6F4W - chains C and F of the 6 polymer chains in the assembly; structure by X-ray diffraction, 2.29 A resolution.

[Chain C (and F)]
Name: Purine nucleoside phosphorylase DeoD-type
Source organism: Helicobacter pylori
Notes: EC 2.4.2.1; chain F of this document is another copy of the same molecule, construct and numbering; everything in this record applies to it too
UniProtKB: P56463 (DEOD_HELPY); residue numbers follow UniProt; this construct covers 1-233
Sequence (233 residues; numbered 1 to 233; the number before each row is that of its first residue):
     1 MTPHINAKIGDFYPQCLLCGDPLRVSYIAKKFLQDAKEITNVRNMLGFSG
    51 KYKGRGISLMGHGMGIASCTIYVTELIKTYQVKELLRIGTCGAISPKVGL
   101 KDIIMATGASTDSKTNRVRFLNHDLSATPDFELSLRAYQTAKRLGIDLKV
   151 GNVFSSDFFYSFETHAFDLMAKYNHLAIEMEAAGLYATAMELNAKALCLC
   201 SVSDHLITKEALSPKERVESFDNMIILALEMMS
Small-molecule neighbours: FMC ((1S)-1-(7-amino-1H-pyrazolo[4,3-d]pyrimidin-3-yl)-1,4-anhydro-D-ribitol): Met64, Arg87, Thr90, Cys91, Gly92, Phe159, Ile178, Glu179, Met180, Glu181, Ser203, Asp204, Leu206
Swiss-Prot annotation at these positions:
  - active site: Asp204 (Proton donor)
  - binding site (a purine D-ribonucleoside): His4, Glu179 to Glu181, Ser203, Asp204
  - binding site (phosphate): Gly20, Arg24, Arg43, Arg87 to Thr90
  - site: Arg217 (Important for catalytic activity)

[Chain C / chain F interface]
Pairs across the interface (55; chain C residue first):
  Pro3(C) - Tyr160(F)
  His4(C) - Met64(F)
  His4(C) - Phe159(F)
  Gly20(C) - Arg43(F)
  Asp21(C) - Arg43(F)
  Pro22(C) - Arg43(F)
  Pro22(C) - Asn44(F)
  Leu23(C) - Asn44(F)
  Asn41(C) - Leu23(F)
  Arg43(C) - Gly20(F)
  Arg43(C) - Asp21(F)
  Arg43(C) - Pro22(F)
  Arg43(C) - Leu23(F)
  Arg43(C) - Met64(F)
  Asn44(C) - Pro22(F)
  Asn44(C) - Leu23(F)
  Asn44(C) - Asn44(F)  hydrogen bond (side chain-backbone)
  Met64(C) - His4(F)
  Met64(C) - Arg43(F)
  Met64(C) - Met64(F)
  Met64(C) - Ser68(F)
  Met64(C) - Tyr72(F)
  Gly65(C) - Ala67(F)
  Ala67(C) - Asp157(F)
  Ala67(C) - Met180(F)  hydrophobic
  Ser68(C) - Met64(F)
  Ile71(C) - Met64(F)  hydrophobic
  Ile71(C) - Phe159(F)  hydrophobic
  Tyr72(C) - Met64(F)
  Thr74(C) - Tyr160(F)
  Glu75(C) - Tyr160(F)  hydrogen bond
  Asp112(C) - Lys114(F)
  Lys114(C) - Asp112(F)
  Lys114(C) - Lys114(F)
  Lys114(C) - Arg117(F)
  Thr115(C) - Asp157(F)
  Thr115(C) - Phe158(F)
  Val118(C) - Phe158(F)  hydrophobic
  Arg119(C) - Phe162(F)
  Asp157(C) - Ala67(F)
  Asp157(C) - Ser113(F)
  Asp157(C) - Thr115(F)
  Phe158(C) - Thr115(F)
  Phe158(C) - Val118(F)  hydrophobic
  Phe158(C) - Arg119(F)
  Phe159(C) - His4(F)
  Phe159(C) - Ile71(F)  hydrophobic
  Tyr160(C) - Pro3(F)
  Tyr160(C) - Thr74(F)
  Tyr160(C) - Glu75(F)  hydrogen bond
  Phe162(C) - Arg119(F)
  Phe162(C) - Glu191(F)
  Met180(C) - Ala67(F)  hydrophobic
  Met180(C) - Ile71(F)  hydrophobic
  Glu191(C) - Phe162(F)
Interface residues without a listed pair, chain C (35 interface residues in all): Arg24, Val42, Leu46, Ser113, Arg117, Glu163
Interface residues without a listed pair, chain F (33 interface residues in all): Asn41, Leu46, Gly65, Glu163

[Overview]
The interface between chain C and chain F involves 35 residues on one side and 33 on the other, with 3
hydrogen bonds. Among the polar pairs are Asn44(C)-Asn44(F) and Glu75(C)-Tyr160(F). Ligands of chain C:
compound FMC.
Chain C and chain F are both Purine nucleoside phosphorylase DeoD-type (Helicobacter pylori); the structure,
Crystal structure of H. pylori purine nucleoside phosphorylase in complex with formycin A, was determined by
X-ray diffraction (same publication as 6F4X, 6F52, 6F5A, 6F5I and 5LU0).
